PDB entry 3ZJG | X-ray diffraction, 1.92 A resolution | chains A and B

== Chain A ==
Name: Tumor necrosis factor alpha-induced protein 3
Organism: Homo sapiens
Notes: EC 3.4.19.12, 6.3.2.-; fragment: otu domain, residues 1-366
UniProt: P21580 (TNAP3_HUMAN); residues 1-366 here = UniProt positions 1-366
Sequence (366 residues; numbered 1 to 366; the number before each row is that of its first residue):
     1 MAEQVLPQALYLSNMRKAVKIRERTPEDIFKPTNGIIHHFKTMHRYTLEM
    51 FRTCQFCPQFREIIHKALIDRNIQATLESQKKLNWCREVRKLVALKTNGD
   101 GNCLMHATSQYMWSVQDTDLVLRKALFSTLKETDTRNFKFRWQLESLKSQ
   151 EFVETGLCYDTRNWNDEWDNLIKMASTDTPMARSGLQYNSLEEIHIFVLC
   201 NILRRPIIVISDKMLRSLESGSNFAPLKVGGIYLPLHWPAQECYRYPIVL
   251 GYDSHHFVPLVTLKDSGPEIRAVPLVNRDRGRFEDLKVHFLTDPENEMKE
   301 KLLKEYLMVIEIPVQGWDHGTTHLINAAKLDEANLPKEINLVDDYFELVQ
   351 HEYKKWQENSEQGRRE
Disordered / not traced: 1-5, 149-159, 181-185, 219-226, 357-366
Sequence notes: engineered mutation Ser-114 (Gly in P21580)
Modified / non-standard residues: Cys-103 (3-sulfinoalanine; CSD)
UniProt features mapped onto this chain:
  - region (Interaction with ubiquitin): Leu-157 to Tyr-159, Ser-190 to Glu-192, Phe-224 to Leu-227
  - active site: Asp-100, Cys-103 (Nucleophile), His-256 (Proton acceptor)
  - modified residue: Ala-2 (N-acetylalanine)
  - natural variant: Cys-243 (C243Y: In AIFBL1)
  - mutagenesis: Asp-70 (D70A: Minor effect on 'Lys-48' deubiquitinase activity. Strongly reduced 'Lys-63' deubiquitinase activity), Thr-97 (T97A: Minor effect on 'Lys-48' deubiquitinase activity), Asp-100 (D100A: Strongly reduced deubiquitinase activity), Cys-103 (C103A: Loss of deubiquitinase activity; C103S: Loss of 'Lys-63' deubiquitinating activity. Down-regulation of TNF-induced NF-kappa-B activity less effective), His-106 (H106A: Reduces deubiquitinase activity), Leu-157 (L157A: Strongly reduced 'Lys-48' deubiquitinase activity), Tyr-159 (Y159A: Strongly reduced 'Lys-48' deubiquitinase activity), Ser-190 (S190A: Strongly reduced 'Lys-48' deubiquitinase activity), Glu-192 (E192A: Strongly reduced 'Lys-48' deubiquitinase activity), Phe-224 (F224A: Strongly reduced 'Lys-48' deubiquitinase activity), Leu-227 (L227A: Strongly reduced 'Lys-48' deubiquitinase activity), His-256 (H256A: Loss of deubiquitinase activity)
From the paper describing this entry:
  - post-translational modification sites: Cys-103
  - contacts within the chain: Cys-103/His-256 (hydrogen bond)

== Chain B ==
Name: Tumor necrosis factor alpha-induced protein 3
Organism: Homo sapiens
Notes: EC 3.4.19.12, 6.3.2.-; fragment: otu domain, residues 1-366
UniProt: P21580 (TNAP3_HUMAN); residues 1-366 here = UniProt positions 1-366
Sequence (366 residues; numbered 1 to 366; the number before each row is that of its first residue):
     1 MAEQVLPQALYLSNMRKAVKIRERTPEDIFKPTNGIIHHFKTMHRYTLEM
    51 FRTCQFCPQFREIIHKALIDRNIQATLESQKKLNWCREVRKLVALKTNGD
   101 GNCLMHATSQYMWSVQDTDLVLRKALFSTLKETDTRNFKFRWQLESLKSQ
   151 EFVETGLCYDTRNWNDEWDNLIKMASTDTPMARSGLQYNSLEEIHIFVLC
   201 NILRRPIIVISDKMLRSLESGSNFAPLKVGGIYLPLHWPAQECYRYPIVL
   251 GYDSHHFVPLVTLKDSGPEIRAVPLVNRDRGRFEDLKVHFLTDPENEMKE
   301 KLLKEYLMVIEIPVQGWDHGTTHLINAAKLDEANLPKEINLVDDYFELVQ
   351 HEYKKWQENSEQGRRE
Disordered / not traced: 1-4, 155-163, 181-184, 215-226, 358-366
Sequence notes: engineered mutation Ser-114 (Gly in P21580)
Modified / non-standard residues: Cys-103 (cysteinesulfonic acid; OCS)
UniProt features mapped onto this chain:
  - region (Interaction with ubiquitin): Leu-157 to Tyr-159, Ser-190 to Glu-192, Phe-224 to Leu-227
  - active site: Asp-100, Cys-103 (Nucleophile), His-256 (Proton acceptor)
  - modified residue: Ala-2 (N-acetylalanine)
  - natural variant: Cys-243 (C243Y: In AIFBL1)
  - mutagenesis: Asp-70 (D70A: Minor effect on 'Lys-48' deubiquitinase activity. Strongly reduced 'Lys-63' deubiquitinase activity), Thr-97 (T97A: Minor effect on 'Lys-48' deubiquitinase activity), Asp-100 (D100A: Strongly reduced deubiquitinase activity), Cys-103 (C103A: Loss of deubiquitinase activity; C103S: Loss of 'Lys-63' deubiquitinating activity. Down-regulation of TNF-induced NF-kappa-B activity less effective), His-106 (H106A: Reduces deubiquitinase activity), Leu-157 (L157A: Strongly reduced 'Lys-48' deubiquitinase activity), Tyr-159 (Y159A: Strongly reduced 'Lys-48' deubiquitinase activity), Ser-190 (S190A: Strongly reduced 'Lys-48' deubiquitinase activity), Glu-192 (E192A: Strongly reduced 'Lys-48' deubiquitinase activity), Phe-224 (F224A: Strongly reduced 'Lys-48' deubiquitinase activity), Leu-227 (L227A: Strongly reduced 'Lys-48' deubiquitinase activity), His-256 (H256A: Loss of deubiquitinase activity)

== Interface between chain A and chain B ==
Residue-residue contacts - 27 pairs, chain A then chain B:
  Pro-7(A) / Met-15(B)  hydrophobic
  Leu-12(A) / Leu-12(B)  hydrophobic
  Leu-12(A) / Met-15(B)
  Ser-13(A) / Met-15(B)
  Ser-13(A) / Arg-16(B)  hydrogen bond (backbone-backbone)
  Asn-14(A) / Asn-14(B)  hydrogen bond
  Met-15(A) / Pro-7(B)  hydrophobic
  Met-15(A) / Leu-12(B)
  Met-15(A) / Ser-13(B)  hydrogen bond (backbone-backbone)
  Met-15(A) / Leu-348(B)
  Arg-16(A) / Ser-13(B)  hydrogen bond (backbone-backbone)
  Arg-16(A) / Asp-344(B)  salt bridge
  Arg-16(A) / Glu-347(B)  salt bridge
  Arg-16(A) / Leu-348(B)
  Val-19(A) / Leu-348(B)  hydrophobic
  Val-19(A) / His-351(B)
  Glu-23(A) / His-351(B)  salt bridge
  Thr-118(A) / Lys-355(B)  hydrogen bond (backbone-side chain)
  Asp-119(A) / His-351(B)  salt bridge
  Asp-119(A) / Lys-355(B)  salt bridge
  Asp-344(A) / Arg-16(B)
  Glu-347(A) / Arg-16(B)  salt bridge
  Leu-348(A) / Met-15(B)  hydrophobic
  Leu-348(A) / Arg-16(B)
  His-351(A) / Val-19(B)
  His-351(A) / Glu-23(B)  salt bridge
  His-351(A) / Asp-119(B)  salt bridge
Also at the interface, not in a pair above, chain B (16 interface residues in all): Val-5, Arg-22

== In short ==
The interface between chain A and chain B involves 14 residues on one side and 16 on the other, with 5
hydrogen bonds and 8 salt bridges. Among the polar pairs are Arg-16(A)/Asp-344(B), Arg-16(A)/Glu-347(B) and
Glu-23(A)/His-351(B). The paper reports a modification site at Cys-103(A); contacts within the chain involving
His-256(A) and Cys-103(A).
Chain A is Tumor necrosis factor alpha-induced protein 3 and chain B is Tumor necrosis factor alpha-induced
protein 3, both from Homo sapiens; the structure, A20 OTU domain with irreversibly oxidised Cys103 from 60 min
H2O2 soak, was determined by X-ray diffraction together with 3ZJD, 3ZJE and 3ZJF from the same study.
